Entry 2EXI (X-ray diffraction, 2.15 A resolution); this record covers chains A and D of the 4 polymer chains in the assembly.

Chain A (and D):
Protein: beta-D-xylosidase
Source organism: Geobacillus stearothermophilus
Notes: EC 3.2.1.37; chain D of this document is another copy of the same molecule, construct and numbering; everything in this record applies to it too
UniProtKB: Q68HB3 (Q68HB3_BACST); numbering as in UniProt (aligned over 1-535)
Chain sequence (535 residues; each row starts with the number of its first residue):
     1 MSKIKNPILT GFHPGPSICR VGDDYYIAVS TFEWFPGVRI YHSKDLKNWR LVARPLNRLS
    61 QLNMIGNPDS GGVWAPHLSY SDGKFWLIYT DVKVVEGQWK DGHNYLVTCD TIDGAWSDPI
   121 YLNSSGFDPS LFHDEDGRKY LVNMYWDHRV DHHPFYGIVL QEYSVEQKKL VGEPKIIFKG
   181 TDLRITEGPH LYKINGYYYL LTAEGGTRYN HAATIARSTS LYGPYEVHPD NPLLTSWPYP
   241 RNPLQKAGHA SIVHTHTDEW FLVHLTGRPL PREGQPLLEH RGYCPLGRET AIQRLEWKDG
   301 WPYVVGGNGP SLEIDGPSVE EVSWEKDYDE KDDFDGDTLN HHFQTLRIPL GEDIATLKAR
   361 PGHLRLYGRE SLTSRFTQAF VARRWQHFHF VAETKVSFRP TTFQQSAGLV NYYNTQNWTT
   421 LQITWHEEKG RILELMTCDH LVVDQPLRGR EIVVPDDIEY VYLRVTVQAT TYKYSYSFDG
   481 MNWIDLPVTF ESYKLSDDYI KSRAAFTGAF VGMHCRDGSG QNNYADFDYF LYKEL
Not modelled in the structure: 1-2
Sequence notes: engineered mutation Gly-15 (Asp in Q68HB3)

Chain A / chain D interface:
Pairs across the interface - 96 pairs, chain A then chain D:
  Ile-65(A) / Ile-65(D)  hydrophobic
  Ile-65(A) / Phe-376(D)
  Gly-66(A) / Arg-375(D)
  Gly-66(A) / Phe-376(D)
  Asn-67(A) / Phe-376(D)
  Pro-68(A) / Arg-375(D)
  Lys-93(A) / Phe-376(D)
  Val-94(A) / Thr-373(D)
  Val-94(A) / Ser-374(D)
  Gly-97(A) / Leu-441(D)
  Gln-98(A) / Val-443(D)
  Trp-99(A) / Ser-371(D)
  Trp-99(A) / Thr-373(D)
  Trp-99(A) / Trp-418(D)  hydrophobic
  Trp-99(A) / Met-436(D)  hydrophobic
  Trp-99(A) / Val-443(D)  hydrophobic
  Trp-99(A) / Arg-516(D)
  Asp-101(A) / Glu-370(D)
  Asp-101(A) / Ser-371(D)  hydrogen bond
  Asp-101(A) / Ser-374(D)
  His-103(A) / Glu-370(D)  salt bridge
  Tyr-121(A) / Gly-520(D)  hydrogen bond (side chain-backbone)
  Asn-123(A) / Ser-519(D)
  Ser-124(A) / Gly-518(D)
  Ser-124(A) / Ser-519(D)  hydrogen bond (backbone-backbone)
  Ser-124(A) / Gly-520(D)
  Ser-125(A) / Gln-404(D)  hydrogen bond (backbone-side chain)
  Ser-125(A) / Gly-518(D)  hydrogen bond (backbone-backbone)
  Ser-125(A) / Ser-519(D)  hydrogen bond (backbone-backbone)
  Tyr-145(A) / Thr-402(D)  hydrogen bond
  Tyr-145(A) / Phe-403(D)  hydrophobic
  Tyr-145(A) / Gln-404(D)
  Trp-146(A) / Phe-403(D)
  Trp-146(A) / Gln-404(D)  hydrogen bond (backbone-side chain)
  Asp-147(A) / Phe-403(D)
  His-148(A) / Phe-403(D)
  His-148(A) / Met-436(D)
  His-148(A) / Arg-516(D)
  Arg-149(A) / Phe-403(D)
  Arg-149(A) / Trp-425(D)
  Arg-149(A) / His-426(D)
  Arg-149(A) / Glu-427(D)  salt bridge
  Arg-149(A) / Gln-445(D)
  Val-150(A) / Val-443(D)
  Val-150(A) / Gln-445(D)  hydrogen bond (backbone-side chain)
  Val-150(A) / Arg-448(D)
  Asp-151(A) / Arg-448(D)  salt bridge
  Tyr-156(A) / Phe-403(D)  hydrophobic
  Tyr-156(A) / Glu-427(D)  hydrogen bond
  Pro-174(A) / Gln-521(D)
  Glu-370(A) / Asp-101(D)
  Glu-370(A) / His-103(D)  salt bridge
  Ser-371(A) / Trp-99(D)
  Ser-371(A) / Asp-101(D)  hydrogen bond
  Thr-373(A) / Val-94(D)
  Thr-373(A) / Trp-99(D)
  Ser-374(A) / Val-94(D)
  Ser-374(A) / Asp-101(D)
  Arg-375(A) / Gly-66(D)
  Arg-375(A) / Pro-68(D)
  Phe-376(A) / Ile-65(D)
  Phe-376(A) / Gly-66(D)
  Phe-376(A) / Asn-67(D)
  Phe-376(A) / Lys-93(D)
  Thr-402(A) / Tyr-145(D)  hydrogen bond
  Phe-403(A) / Tyr-145(D)  hydrophobic
  Phe-403(A) / Trp-146(D)
  Phe-403(A) / Asp-147(D)
  Phe-403(A) / His-148(D)
  Phe-403(A) / Arg-149(D)
  Phe-403(A) / Tyr-156(D)
  Gln-404(A) / Ser-125(D)  hydrogen bond (side chain-backbone)
  Gln-404(A) / Tyr-145(D)  hydrogen bond
  Gln-404(A) / Trp-146(D)  hydrogen bond (side chain-backbone)
  Trp-418(A) / Trp-99(D)  hydrophobic
  His-426(A) / Arg-149(D)
  Glu-427(A) / Arg-149(D)  salt bridge
  Glu-427(A) / Tyr-156(D)  hydrogen bond
  Met-436(A) / Trp-99(D)  hydrophobic
  Met-436(A) / His-148(D)
  Leu-441(A) / Gly-97(D)
  Val-443(A) / Gln-98(D)
  Val-443(A) / Trp-99(D)  hydrophobic
  Val-443(A) / Val-150(D)
  Gln-445(A) / Arg-149(D)
  Gln-445(A) / Val-150(D)  hydrogen bond (side chain-backbone)
  Arg-516(A) / Trp-99(D)
  Arg-516(A) / His-148(D)  hydrogen bond
  Gly-518(A) / Ser-124(D)
  Gly-518(A) / Ser-125(D)  hydrogen bond (backbone-backbone)
  Ser-519(A) / Asn-123(D)
  Ser-519(A) / Ser-124(D)  hydrogen bond (backbone-backbone)
  Ser-519(A) / Ser-125(D)
  Gly-520(A) / Tyr-121(D)  hydrogen bond (backbone-side chain)
  Gly-520(A) / Ser-124(D)
  Gln-521(A) / Pro-174(D)
Also at the interface, not in a pair above, chain A (48 interface residues in all): Glu-96, Asp-444, Arg-448
Also at the interface, not in a pair above, chain D (49 interface residues in all): Glu-96, Asp-151, Asp-444

In short:
48 residues of chain A and 49 residues of chain D are in contact, with 21 hydrogen bonds and 5 salt bridges.
Among the polar pairs are His-103(A)/Glu-370(D), Arg-149(A)/Glu-427(D) and Asp-151(A)/Arg-448(D).
Both chains are beta-D-xylosidase (Geobacillus stearothermophilus). Entry 2EXI (Structure of the family43
beta-Xylosidase D15G mutant from geobacillus stearothermophilus) was determined by X-ray diffraction together
with 2EXH, 2EXJ and 2EXK from the same study.
